PDB entry 3BXS | X-ray diffraction, 1.60 A resolution | chains A and B

== Chain A ==
Name: Protease
Notes: EC 3.4.23.16
UniProtKB: P03369 (POL_HV1A2); residues 1-99 here correspond to UniProt positions 491-589 (UniProt number = residue number + 490)
Chain sequence (99 residues; numbered 1 to 99; the number before each row is that of its first residue):
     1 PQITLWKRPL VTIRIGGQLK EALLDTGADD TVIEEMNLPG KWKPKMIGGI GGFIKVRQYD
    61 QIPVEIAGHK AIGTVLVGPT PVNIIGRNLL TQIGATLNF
Modified positions: A67 (alpha-aminobutyric acid; ABA); A95 (alpha-aminobutyric acid; ABA)
Differences from the reference sequence: engineered mutation K7 (Gln497 in P03369), I33 (Leu523 in P03369), A67 (Cys557 in P03369), A95 (Cys585 in P03369)
Residues lining bound ligands:
  - DRS ((9S,12S)-9-(1-methylethyl)-7,10-dioxo-2-oxa-8,11-diazabicyclo[12.2.2]octadeca-1(16),14,17-triene-12-carboxylic acid), molecule 1: R8, L23, D25, I50, T80, P81, V82, I84
  - DRS, molecule 2: D25, G27, A28, D29, D30, V32, I47, G48, G49, I50, I84

== Chain B ==
Name: Protease
Notes: EC 3.4.23.16
UniProtKB: P03369 (POL_HV1A2); residues 101-199 here correspond to UniProt positions 491-589 (UniProt number = residue number + 390)
Chain sequence (99 residues; each row starts with the number of its first residue):
   101 PQITLWKRPL VTIRIGGQLK EALLDTGADD TVIEEMNLPG KWKPKMIGGI GGFIKVRQYD
   161 QIPVEIAGHK AIGTVLVGPT PVNIIGRNLL TQIGATLNF
Modified positions: A167 (alpha-aminobutyric acid; ABA); A195 (alpha-aminobutyric acid; ABA)
Differences from the reference sequence: engineered mutation K107 (Gln497 in P03369), I133 (Leu523 in P03369), A167 (Cys557 in P03369), A195 (Cys585 in P03369)
Residues lining bound ligands:
  - DRS ((9S,12S)-9-(1-methylethyl)-7,10-dioxo-2-oxa-8,11-diazabicyclo[12.2.2]octadeca-1(16),14,17-triene-12-carboxylic acid), molecule 1: R108, L123, D125, G127, A128, I150, P181, V182, I184
  - DRS, molecule 2: D125, G127, A128, D129, D130, V132, I147, G148, G149, I150, I184

== Chain A / chain B interface ==
Contacting residue pairs - 102 pairs, chain A then chain B:
  P1(A) - L197(B)
  P1(A) - N198(B)
  P1(A) - F199(B)  hydrogen bond (backbone-backbone)
  Q2(A) - T196(B)  hydrogen bond
  Q2(A) - L197(B)
  Q2(A) - N198(B)  hydrogen bond
  I3(A) - T196(B)
  I3(A) - L197(B)  hydrogen bond (backbone-backbone)
  I3(A) - F199(B)  hydrophobic
  T4(A) - T196(B)
  L5(A) - T126(B)
  L5(A) - R187(B)  hydrogen bond (backbone-side chain)
  L5(A) - L190(B)  hydrophobic
  L5(A) - T191(B)
  L5(A) - A195(B)
  W6(A) - R187(B)  hydrogen bond (backbone-side chain)
  W6(A) - T191(B)
  K7(A) - R187(B)  hydrogen bond (backbone-side chain)
  R8(A) - D129(B)  salt bridge
  R8(A) - R187(B)
  P9(A) - T126(B)
  P9(A) - R187(B)
  P9(A) - L197(B)  hydrophobic
  L23(A) - G127(B)
  L24(A) - T126(B)  hydrogen bond (backbone-side chain)
  L24(A) - L197(B)  hydrophobic
  L24(A) - F199(B)  hydrophobic
  D25(A) - D125(B)
  D25(A) - T126(B)
  D25(A) - G127(B)  hydrogen bond (side chain-backbone)
  T26(A) - L105(B)
  T26(A) - P109(B)
  T26(A) - L124(B)  hydrogen bond (side chain-backbone)
  T26(A) - D125(B)
  T26(A) - T126(B)  hydrogen bond (backbone-side chain)
  T26(A) - L197(B)
  G27(A) - L123(B)
  G27(A) - D125(B)  hydrogen bond (backbone-side chain)
  D29(A) - R108(B)  salt bridge
  V32(A) - I150(B)  hydrophobic
  I47(A) - I150(B)  hydrophobic
  G49(A) - I150(B)
  I50(A) - G148(B)
  I50(A) - G149(B)
  I50(A) - I150(B)  hydrogen bond (backbone-backbone)
  I50(A) - I154(B)
  I50(A) - T180(B)
  I50(A) - I184(B)  hydrophobic
  G51(A) - I150(B)  hydrogen bond (backbone-backbone)
  G51(A) - G151(B)
  G51(A) - G152(B)
  G52(A) - I150(B)
  G52(A) - G151(B)
  I54(A) - I150(B)  hydrophobic
  I54(A) - G151(B)
  H69(A) - F199(B)
  T80(A) - I150(B)
  P81(A) - I150(B)
  I84(A) - I150(B)  hydrophobic
  R87(A) - L105(B)  hydrogen bond (side chain-backbone)
  R87(A) - W106(B)  hydrogen bond (side chain-backbone)
  R87(A) - K107(B)
  R87(A) - R108(B)
  R87(A) - P109(B)
  L90(A) - L105(B)  hydrophobic
  T91(A) - L105(B)
  T91(A) - W106(B)
  I93(A) - F199(B)
  G94(A) - N198(B)
  G94(A) - F199(B)
  A95(A) - L105(B)
  A95(A) - L197(B)
  A95(A) - N198(B)
  A95(A) - F199(B)
  T96(A) - Q102(B)  hydrogen bond
  T96(A) - I103(B)
  T96(A) - T196(B)
  T96(A) - L197(B)
  T96(A) - N198(B)  hydrogen bond (backbone-backbone)
  L97(A) - P101(B)
  L97(A) - Q102(B)
  L97(A) - I103(B)  hydrogen bond (backbone-backbone)
  L97(A) - P109(B)  hydrophobic
  L97(A) - L124(B)  hydrophobic
  L97(A) - T126(B)
  L97(A) - A195(B)
  L97(A) - T196(B)
  L97(A) - L197(B)  hydrophobic
  N98(A) - P101(B)
  N98(A) - Q102(B)  hydrogen bond
  N98(A) - G194(B)
  N98(A) - A195(B)
  N98(A) - T196(B)  hydrogen bond (backbone-backbone)
  N98(A) - N198(B)  hydrogen bond
  F99(A) - P101(B)  hydrogen bond (backbone-backbone)
  F99(A) - I103(B)  hydrophobic
  F99(A) - L124(B)  hydrophobic
  F99(A) - A167(B)
  F99(A) - H169(B)
  F99(A) - I193(B)
  F99(A) - G194(B)
  F99(A) - A195(B)
Also at the interface, not in a pair above, chain A (41 interface residues in all): G48, F53, I66, A67, P79
Also at the interface, not in a pair above, chain B (38 interface residues in all): T104, F153, I166, P181

== In short ==
The interface between chain A and chain B involves 41 residues on one side and 38 on the other, with 23
hydrogen bonds and 2 salt bridges. Polar pairs include R8(A)-D129(B), D29(A)-R108(B) and Q2(A)-T196(B).
Compound DRS is bound between chain A and chain B.
Chain A and chain B are both Protease; the structure, Crystal Structures Of Highly Constrained Substrate And
Hydrolysis Products Bound To HIV-1 Protease. Implications For Catalytic ..., was determined by X-ray
diffraction, deposited together with 3BXR.
